8JN1 - chains D and F of the 8 polymer chains in the assembly; structure by electron microscopy, 3.50 A resolution.

[Chain D (and F)]
Name: Polyprotein
From: Dengue virus type 3
Notes: chain F of this document is another copy of the same molecule, construct and numbering; everything in this record applies to it too
UniProtKB: A0A330J7Q8 (A0A330J7Q8_9FLAV); residues 1-75 here correspond to UniProt positions 92-166 (UniProt number = residue number + 91)
Sequence (75 residues; each row starts with the number of its first residue):
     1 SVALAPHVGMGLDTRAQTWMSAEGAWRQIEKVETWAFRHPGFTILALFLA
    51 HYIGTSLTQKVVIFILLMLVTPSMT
Sequence notes: variant I29 (Val120 in A0A330J7Q8)

[How chain D and chain F interact]
Contacting residue pairs (41; chain D residue first):
  S1(D) - R27(F)
  L4(D) - A3(F)
  L4(D) - L4(F)  hydrophobic
  L4(D) - R27(F)
  L4(D) - Q28(F)
  L4(D) - K31(F)
  P6(D) - T75(F)
  V8(D) - T75(F)
  M10(D) - R38(F)  hydrogen bond
  M10(D) - H39(F)
  R27(D) - L4(F)
  Q28(D) - L4(F)
  Q28(D) - S73(F)
  Q28(D) - M74(F)
  Q28(D) - T75(F)  hydrogen bond (side chain-backbone)
  K31(D) - L4(F)
  V32(D) - M74(F)  hydrophobic
  H39(D) - M10(F)
  I53(D) - T58(F)
  I53(D) - Q59(F)  hydrogen bond (backbone-side chain)
  G54(D) - Q59(F)
  T55(D) - T55(F)
  T55(D) - Q59(F)  hydrogen bond
  Q59(D) - I53(F)  hydrogen bond (side chain-backbone)
  Q59(D) - T55(F)
  Q59(D) - Q59(F)  hydrogen bond
  I63(D) - V62(F)  hydrophobic
  I63(D) - I63(F)  hydrophobic
  L66(D) - L66(F)  hydrophobic
  L66(D) - V70(F)
  L67(D) - L66(F)  hydrophobic
  L69(D) - M74(F)
  V70(D) - L69(F)  hydrophobic
  V70(D) - V70(F)  hydrophobic
  S73(D) - Q28(F)  hydrogen bond (backbone-side chain)
  S73(D) - S73(F)  hydrogen bond (side chain-backbone)
  S73(D) - M74(F)
  M74(D) - Q28(F)
  T75(D) - L4(F)
  T75(D) - P6(F)
  T75(D) - V8(F)
Also at the interface, not in a pair above, chain D (24 interface residues in all): A3, A5
Also at the interface, not in a pair above, chain F (27 interface residues in all): V2, A5, G9, G54, L67

[Overview]
24 residues of chain D and 27 residues of chain F are in contact, with 8 hydrogen bonds. Polar contacts
include M10(D)-R38(F), Q28(D)-T75(F) and I53(D)-Q59(F).
Both chains are Polyprotein (Dengue virus type 3). Entry 8JN1 (Cryo-EM structure of dengue virus serotype 3
strain EHIE46200Y19 in complex with human antibody DENV-115 IgG ...) was determined by electron microscopy
together with 8JN2 and 8JN3 from the same study.
